7KSM - chains A and F of the 7 polymer chains in the assembly; structure by electron microscopy, 3.20 A resolution.

# Chain A (and F)
Molecule: Lon protease homolog, mitochondrial
Source organism: Homo sapiens
Notes: EC 3.4.21.53; chain F of this document is another copy of the same molecule, construct and numbering; everything in this record applies to it too
UniProtKB: P36776 (LONM_HUMAN); numbering as in UniProt (aligned over 416-947)
Sequence (532 residues; row label = number of the first residue in the row):
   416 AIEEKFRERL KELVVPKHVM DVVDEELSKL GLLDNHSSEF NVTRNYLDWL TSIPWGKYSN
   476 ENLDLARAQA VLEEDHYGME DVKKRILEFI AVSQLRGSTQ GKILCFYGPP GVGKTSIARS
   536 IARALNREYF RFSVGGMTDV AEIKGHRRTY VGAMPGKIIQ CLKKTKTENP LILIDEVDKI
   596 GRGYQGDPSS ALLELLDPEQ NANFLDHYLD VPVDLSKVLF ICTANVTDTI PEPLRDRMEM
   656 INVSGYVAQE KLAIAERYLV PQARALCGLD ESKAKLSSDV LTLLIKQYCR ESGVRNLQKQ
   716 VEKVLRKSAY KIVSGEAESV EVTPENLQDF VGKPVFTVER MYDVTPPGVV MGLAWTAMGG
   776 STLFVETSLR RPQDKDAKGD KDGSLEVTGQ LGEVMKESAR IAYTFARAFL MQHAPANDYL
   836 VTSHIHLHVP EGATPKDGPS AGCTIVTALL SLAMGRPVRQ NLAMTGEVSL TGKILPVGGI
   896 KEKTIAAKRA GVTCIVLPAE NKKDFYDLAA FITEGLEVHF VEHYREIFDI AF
Not modelled in the structure: 788-793 (chain F: 416-418, 596-602, 789-794)
Curated features (UniProtKB/Swiss-Prot):
  - active site: Ser855, Lys898
  - binding site (ATP): Gly523 to Thr530
  - natural variant: Glu476 (E476A: In CODASS), Ser631 (S631Y: In CODASS), Ala670 (A670V: In CODASS), Arg672 (R672C: In CODASS), Pro676 (P676S: In CODASS), Arg679 (R679H: In CODASS), Arg721 (R721G: In CODASS), Ala724 (A724V: In CODASS), Pro749 (P749S: In CODASS), Gly767 (G767E: In CODASS), Ile927 (deletion: In CODASS)
  - mutagenesis: Lys529 (K529R: Abolishes ATPase activity, and presumably ATP-driven protein unfolding, but does not block access to the proteolytic active site or prevent a substrate from binding to it), Trp770 (W770A: Has low basal, but normal stimulated ATPase activity, and retains peptidase activity; W770P: Has normal basal, but low stimulated ATPase activity, and abolishes peptidase activity), Ser855 (S855A: Lacks both ATPase and protease activity, but retains DNA binding activity), Thr880 (T880V: Enhances the basal, but not the stimulated ATPase activity), Gly893 (G893A: Has low basal, but normal stimulated ATPase activity, and retains peptidase activity; G893P: Has normal basal, but low stimulated ATPase activity, and abolishes peptidase activity), Gly894 (G894A/S: Enhances the basal, but not the stimulated ATPase activity, and retains peptidase activity; G894P: Enhances the basal, but not the stimulated ATPase activity, and abolishes peptidase activity)
Ion coordination: Mg2+: Thr530 (together with ATP)
Small-molecule neighbours: ATP (adenosine-5'-triphosphate): His491, Tyr492, Met494, Pro525, Gly526, Val527, Gly528, Lys529, Thr530, Ser531, Tyr661, Ile669, Tyr673, Val709, Arg710
From the paper describing this entry:
  - binding site for Unidentified endogenous substrate: Tyr565, Tyr599
  - mutagenesis - Y565A: decreased catalytic activity on FITC-casein
  - conformationally variable residues (loop rearrangement): Ser855
  - mutagenesis - E591A: abolished catalytic activity
  - mutagenesis - V809A, P854A, E882A: decreased catalytic activity

# Chain A / chain F interface
Residue-residue contacts - 51 pairs, chain A then chain F:
  Glu440(A) with Asn450(F); His451(F), salt bridge
  Leu480(A) with Tyr725(F), hydrophobic; Val728(F), hydrophobic
  Gln484(A) with Tyr725(F), hydrogen bond
  Leu502(A) with Tyr725(F)
  Ala506(A) with Tyr725(F), hydrophobic; Val728(F), hydrophobic
  Gln509(A) with Val728(F)
  Leu510(A) with Cys682(F); Gly683(F); Val728(F), hydrophobic
  Arg511(A) with Leu681(F)
  Arg562(A) with Val566(F)
  His622(A) with Val566(F)
  Asp795(A) with Lys796(F), salt bridge
  Asp797(A) with Arg785(F), salt bridge; Arg786(F), salt bridge
  Glu808(A) with Gln805(F)
  Glu812(A) with Thr803(F); Gly804(F), hydrogen bond (side chain-backbone); Gln805(F)
  Arg815(A) with Arg785(F); Glu801(F), salt bridge
  Ile816(A) with His843(F)
  Thr819(A) with Ser783(F); Arg785(F); Glu801(F); His841(F)
  Arg822(A) with Arg785(F), hydrogen bond (side chain-backbone); Arg786(F)
  Ala823(A) with Ser783(F); Leu784(F)
  Met826(A) with Arg785(F); Arg786(F); Pro787(F)
  Val836(A) with Pro787(F)
  Ser884(A) with Met756(F); Glu781(F), hydrogen bond
  Leu885(A) with Glu781(F); His841(F); His843(F)
  Thr886(A) with Tyr757(F), hydrogen bond; Val764(F); Glu781(F)
  Lys888(A) with Met756(F); Tyr757(F)
  Leu890(A) with Met756(F), hydrophobic
  Glu915(A) with Val753(F); Glu754(F)
  Lys918(A) with Gln743(F)
Interface residues without a listed pair, chain A (36 interface residues in all): Lys499, Glu503, Val507, Thr564, Glu647, Pro648, Gly794, Lys796
Interface residues without a listed pair, chain F (39 interface residues in all): Ser453, Gly550, Ala680, Leu684, Lys688, Arg721, Lys722, Ala724, Ile727, Thr752, Thr782, Leu842

# Overview
The interface between chain A and chain F involves 36 residues on one side and 39 on the other, with 5
hydrogen bonds and 5 salt bridges. Polar pairs include Glu440(A)-His451(F), Asp795(A)-Lys796(F) and
Asp797(A)-Arg785(F). From the paper: a binding site for Unidentified endogenous substrate at Tyr565(A) and
Tyr599(A); V809A, P854A and E882A of chain A reduce catalytic activity; 5 substitutions were tested in all.
Both chains are Lon protease homolog, mitochondrial (Homo sapiens). Entry 7KSM (Human mitochondrial LONP1 with
endogenous substrate) was determined by electron microscopy (same publication as 7KRZ and 7KSL).
